Entry 8ZB1 (electron microscopy, 2.86 A resolution); this record covers chains A and B of the 4 polymer chains in the assembly.

== Chain A ==
Name: Ceramide synthase LAC1
Organism: Saccharomyces cerevisiae (strain ATCC 204508 / S288c)
Notes: EC 2.3.1.297
UniProt: P28496 (LAC1_YEAST); residues 1-418 here = UniProt positions 1-418
Amino-acid sequence (428 residues; row label = number of the first residue in the row):
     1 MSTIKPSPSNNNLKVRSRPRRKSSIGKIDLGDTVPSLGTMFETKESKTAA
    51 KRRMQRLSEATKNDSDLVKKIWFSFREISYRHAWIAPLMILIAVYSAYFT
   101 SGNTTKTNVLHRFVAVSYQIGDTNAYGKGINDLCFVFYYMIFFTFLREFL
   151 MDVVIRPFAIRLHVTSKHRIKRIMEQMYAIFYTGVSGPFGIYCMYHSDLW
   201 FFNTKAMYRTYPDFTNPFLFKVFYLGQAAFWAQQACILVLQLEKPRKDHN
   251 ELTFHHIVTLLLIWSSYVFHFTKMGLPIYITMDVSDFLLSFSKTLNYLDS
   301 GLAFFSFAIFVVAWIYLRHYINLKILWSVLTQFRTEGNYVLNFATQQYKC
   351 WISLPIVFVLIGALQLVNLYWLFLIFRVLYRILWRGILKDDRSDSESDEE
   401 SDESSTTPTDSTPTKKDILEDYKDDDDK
Unresolved in the structure: 1-70, 386-428
Differences from the reference sequence: expression tag (419-428)
Residues lining bound ligands:
  - 6PL ((4S,7R)-4-hydroxy-N,N,N-trimethyl-9-oxo-7-[(palmitoyloxy)methyl]-3,5,8-trioxa-4-phosphahexacosan-1-aminium 4-oxide), molecule 1: His-111, Val-114, Ala-115, Val-116, Phe-135, Tyr-139, Phe-143, Tyr-182, Ser-186, Phe-189, Phe-218, Val-222, Phe-223, Gly-226, Gln-227
  - 6PL, molecule 2: Lys-128, Gly-129, Asp-132, Leu-133, Leu-260, Leu-261, Trp-264, Tyr-267, Val-268
  - A1D74 ((2R)-2-[2-[(5R,6R,7S,9S,11R,16R,18S,19S)-6-[(3R)-3-carboxy-5-oxidanyl-5-oxidanylidene-pentanoyl]oxy-19-(hexacosanoylamino)-5,9-dimethyl-11,16,18-tris(oxidanyl)icosan-7-yl]oxy-2-oxidanylidene-ethyl]butanedioic acid): Tyr-224, Trp-231, Leu-252, His-255, Thr-259, Leu-262, Ile-263, Ser-265, Ser-266, Phe-269, Phe-271, Met-274, Gly-275, Ile-278, Tyr-279, Met-282, Asp-286, Leu-289, Lys-293, Asn-296, Tyr-297, Ala-303, Phe-304, Phe-307, Trp-314, Arg-318, Leu-341, Phe-343, Tyr-348, Cys-350, Ile-352, Ser-353, Ile-356, Val-357, Leu-360, Trp-371, Leu-374, Ile-375, Val-378, Arg-381, Ile-382, Arg-385
Swiss-Prot annotation at these positions:
  - binding site (fumonisin B1): Arg-169, Arg-172, Tyr-182, Trp-231, His-255, Asp-286, Leu-289, Lys-293, Asn-296, Tyr-297, Ala-303, Phe-304, Phe-307, Trp-314, Trp-371, Ile-375, Val-378, Ile-382, Arg-385
  - binding site (hexacosanoate): Tyr-224, Trp-231, His-255, Thr-259, Leu-262, Ile-263, Ser-265, Ser-266, Phe-269, Phe-271, Met-274, Gly-275, Ile-278, Tyr-279, Met-282, Asp-283, Asp-286, Arg-318, Phe-343, Tyr-348 and 7 more in UniProt
  - binding site (hexacosanoyl-CoA): Trp-231, His-255, Thr-259, Leu-262, Ser-265, Ser-266, Phe-271, Met-274, Gly-275, Ile-278, Tyr-279, Met-282, Asp-286, Leu-289, Lys-293, Asn-296, Phe-307, Arg-318, Tyr-348, Ile-352 and 5 more in UniProt
  - modified residue: Ser-2 (N-acetylserine), Ser-23 (Phosphoserine), Ser-24 (Phosphoserine)
  - glycosylation: Asn-103 (N-linked (GlcNAc...) asparagine)
  - mutagenesis: Arg-172 (R172A: Abolishes the enzymatic activity of the ceramide synthase complex. Does not rescue the growth defect of LAC1-LAG1 double deletion mutant; when associated with A-293, A-296, A-318 and A-381), Ser-186 (S186A: Does not affect the enzymatic activity of the LAC1-LIP1 complex), Gln-227 (Q227A: About 80% loss in enzymatic activity of the LAC1-LIP1 complex), Trp-231 (W231A: About 85% loss in enzymatic activity of the LAC1-LIP1 complex), His-255 (H255A: Abolishes the enzymatic activity of the LAC1-LIP1 complex; alone or when associated with A-256. Does not catalyze the reaction between hexacosanoyl-CoA and fumonisin B1 ...), His-256 (H256A: Abolishes the enzymatic activity of the LAC1-LIP1 complex; alone or when associated with A-255. Does not catalyze the reaction between hexacosanoyl-CoA and fumonisin B1 ...), Ser-265 (S265F: Abolishes the enzymatic activity of the ceramide synthase complex and does not rescue the growth defect of LAC1-LAG1 double deletion mutant; when associated with F-266, F-275, F-353 and F-375), Ser-266 (S266F: Abolishes the enzymatic activity of the ceramide synthase complex and does not rescue the growth defect of LAC1-LAG1 double deletion mutant; when associated with F-265, F-275, F-353 and F-375), Phe-269 (F269A: About 75% loss in enzymatic activity of the LAC1-LIP1 complex), Phe-271 (F271A: More than 90% loss in enzymatic activity of the LAC1-LIP1 complex), Met-274 (M274A: About 80% loss in enzymatic activity of the LAC1-LIP1 complex), Gly-275 (G275F: Abolishes the enzymatic activity of the ceramide synthase complex and does not rescue the growth defect of LAC1-LAG1 double deletion mutant; when associated with F-265, F-266, F-353 and F-375), 16 further mutagenesis entries in UniProt

== Chain B ==
Name: Ceramide synthase subunit LIP1
Organism: Saccharomyces cerevisiae (strain ATCC 204508 / S288c)
UniProt: Q03579 (LIP1_YEAST); numbering as in UniProt (aligned over 1-150)
Amino-acid sequence (150 residues; row label = number of the first residue in the row):
     1 MSQPTPIITTKSAAKPKPKIFNLFRVCFISLLLIAAVEYFKYGTRINYEW
    51 FHCTPIKEPQSGSVIKLWARGGPSCDKRGEYKTIVKRITRDYEPNDEHLS
   101 FCIIENDNVPPVHYPIHEDKGEPGYVAYVGYDTDSELVQELCADSTIYHM
Unresolved in the structure: 1-17
Cystine bridges: Cys-53/Cys-75, Cys-102/Cys-142
Residues lining bound ligands:
  - 6PL ((4S,7R)-4-hydroxy-N,N,N-trimethyl-9-oxo-7-[(palmitoyloxy)methyl]-3,5,8-trioxa-4-phosphahexacosan-1-aminium 4-oxide), molecule 1: Ser-30, Ile-34, Glu-38, Lys-41
  - 6PL, molecule 2: Ala-36, Val-37, Tyr-39, Phe-40, Gly-43, Thr-44, Asn-47, Trp-50, Phe-51, Lys-86, Arg-90
Swiss-Prot annotation at these positions:
  - binding site (hexacosanoate): Phe-40
  - mutagenesis: Val-37 (V37F: Partially impairs LAC1-LIP1 complex formation; when associated with F-41; V37Y: Partially impairs LAC1-LIP1 complex formation; when associated with Y-41), Phe-40 (F40A: About 60% loss in enzymatic activity of the LAC1-LIP1 complex; F40R: Abolishes the enzymatic activity of the LAC1-LIP1 complex in vitro and leads to the accumulation of phytosphingosine in vivo), Lys-41 (K41F: Partially impairs LAC1-LIP1 complex formation; when associated with F-37; K41Y: Partially impairs LAC1-LIP1 complex formation; when associated with Y-37), Trp-50 to Phe-51 (Does not affect the ceramide synthase complex stability but reduces the enzymatic activity of the complex in vitro), Phe-51 (F51R: Does not affect LAC1-LIP1 complex formation but abolishes enzymatic activity), His-52 (H52A: Does not affect LAC1-LIP1 complex formation but abolishes enzymatic activity), Cys-53 (C53A: About 90% loss in enzymatic activity of the LAC1-LIP1 complex), Ser-74 (S74F: Does not affect LAC1-LIP1 complex formation but abolishes enzymatic activity), Cys-75 (C75A: About 90% loss in enzymatic activity of the LAC1-LIP1 complex), Arg-78 (R78A: About 95% loss in enzymatic activity of the LAC1-LIP1 complex; when associated with A-81, A-125 and A-148), Tyr-81 (Y81A: About 95% loss in enzymatic activity of the LAC1-LIP1 complex; when associated with A-78, A-125 and A-148), Cys-102 (C102A: About 90% loss in enzymatic activity of the LAC1-LIP1 complex), 3 further mutagenesis entries in UniProt

== Interface between chain A and chain B ==
Pairs across the interface - 29 pairs, chain A then chain B:
  Cys-236(A) / Leu-23(B)
  Val-239(A) / Asn-22(B)
  Val-239(A) / Leu-23(B)
  Val-239(A) / Val-26(B)  hydrophobic
  Leu-240(A) / Leu-23(B)  hydrophobic
  Gln-241(A) / Pro-18(B)
  Gln-241(A) / Lys-19(B)
  Trp-264(A) / Leu-33(B)
  Trp-264(A) / Ile-34(B)
  Trp-264(A) / Val-37(B)  hydrophobic
  Val-268(A) / Val-37(B)  hydrophobic
  Val-268(A) / Glu-38(B)
  Val-268(A) / Lys-41(B)  hydrogen bond (backbone-side chain)
  Phe-269(A) / Val-37(B)  hydrophobic
  Val-340(A) / Ile-116(B)  hydrophobic
  Leu-341(A) / His-52(B)
  Leu-341(A) / Ser-74(B)  hydrogen bond (backbone-side chain)
  Asn-342(A) / His-52(B)
  Asn-342(A) / Ser-74(B)  hydrogen bond
  Phe-343(A) / Thr-44(B)
  Phe-343(A) / Arg-45(B)
  Phe-343(A) / Tyr-48(B)  hydrophobic
  Phe-343(A) / Phe-51(B)  hydrophobic
  Phe-343(A) / His-52(B)  hydrogen bond (backbone-side chain)
  Ala-344(A) / Arg-45(B)
  Ala-344(A) / Tyr-48(B)  hydrophobic
  Ala-344(A) / Arg-78(B)
  Gln-346(A) / Lys-41(B)
  Tyr-348(A) / Lys-41(B)
Interface residues without a listed pair, chain A (17 interface residues in all): Leu-133, Leu-242, His-270
Interface residues without a listed pair, chain B (21 interface residues in all): Ile-20, Phe-40, Pro-73

== Summary ==
Chain A and chain B form an interface of 17 and 21 residues respectively; the contacts include 4 hydrogen
bonds. Polar contacts include Val-268(A)/Lys-41(B), Leu-341(A)/Ser-74(B) and Asn-342(A)/Ser-74(B). One
compound 6PL molecule is bound between chain A and chain B.
Chain A is Ceramide synthase LAC1 and chain B is Ceramide synthase subunit LIP1, both from Saccharomyces
cerevisiae (strain ATCC 204508 / S288c); the structure, Cryo-EM structure of the C26-FB1-bound Lac1-Lip1
complex, was determined by electron microscopy, deposited together with 8Y2M and 8Y2N.
